PDB entry 1LDP | X-ray diffraction, 3.10 A resolution | chains H and P of the 4 polymer chains in the assembly

Chain H:
Protein: MHC class I H-2LD
From: Mus musculus
Notes: fragment: chain h is the heavy chain, peptide binding domain, chain l is the light chain or beta-2-microglobulin; engineered mutation(s): HEAVY CHAIN TRUNCATED AFTER RESIDUE 274, B2M, LIGHT CHAIN TRUNCATED AFTER RESIDUE 99
UniProt: P01897 (HA1L_MOUSE); residues 1-272 here correspond to UniProt positions 25-296 (UniProt number = residue number + 24)
Chain sequence (272 residues; row label = number of the first residue in the row):
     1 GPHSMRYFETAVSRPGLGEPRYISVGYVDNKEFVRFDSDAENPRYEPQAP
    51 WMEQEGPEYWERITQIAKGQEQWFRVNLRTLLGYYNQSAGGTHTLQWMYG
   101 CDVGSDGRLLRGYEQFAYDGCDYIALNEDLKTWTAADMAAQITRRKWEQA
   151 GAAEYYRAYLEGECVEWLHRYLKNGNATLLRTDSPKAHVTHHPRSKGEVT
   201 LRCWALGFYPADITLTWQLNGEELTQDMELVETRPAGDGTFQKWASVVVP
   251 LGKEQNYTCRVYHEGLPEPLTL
Cystine bridges: Cys-101/Cys-164, Cys-203/Cys-259
Covalently attached groups: N-acetylglucosamine (NAG) linked to Asn-86; glycan linked to Asn-176
Swiss-Prot annotation at these positions:
  - glycosylation (N-linked (GlcNAc...) asparagine): Asn-86, Asn-176, Asn-256
Reported in the primary citation:
  - post-translational modification sites: Asn-86, Asn-176
  - binding site for Peptide (chain P): Tyr-7, Tyr-45, Ile-63, Ile-66, Trp-73, Trp-97, Tyr-99

Chain P:
Protein: Peptide
From: Drosophila melanogaster
Notes: fragment: chain p is a peptide, chain q is a model of peptide ql9 derived from p
Chain sequence (9 residues; each row starts with the number of its first residue):
     1 APAAAAAAM
Reported in the primary citation:
  - binding site for MHC class I H-2LD (chain H): Pro-2

Chain H / chain P interface:
Residue-residue contacts - 30 pairs, chain H then chain P:
  Tyr-7(H) / Ala-1(P)  hydrogen bond (side chain-backbone)
  Tyr-7(H) / Pro-2(P)
  Tyr-45(H) / Pro-2(P)
  Ile-66(H) / Pro-2(P)
  Ile-66(H) / Ala-3(P)
  Gln-70(H) / Ala-3(P)  hydrogen bond (side chain-backbone)
  Gln-70(H) / Ala-4(P)
  Gln-70(H) / Ala-5(P)  hydrogen bond (side chain-backbone)
  Trp-73(H) / Ala-5(P)  hydrogen bond (side chain-backbone)
  Trp-73(H) / Ala-6(P)  hydrogen bond (side chain-backbone)
  Trp-73(H) / Ala-7(P)  hydrogen bond (side chain-backbone)
  Trp-73(H) / Ala-8(P)
  Trp-73(H) / Met-9(P)  hydrophobic
  Asn-77(H) / Ala-8(P)
  Asn-77(H) / Met-9(P)  hydrogen bond (side chain-backbone)
  Leu-95(H) / Met-9(P)  hydrophobic
  Trp-97(H) / Ala-5(P)  hydrophobic
  Tyr-99(H) / Ala-3(P)
  Phe-116(H) / Met-9(P)  hydrophobic
  Tyr-123(H) / Met-9(P)
  Thr-143(H) / Met-9(P)  hydrogen bond (side chain-backbone)
  Trp-147(H) / Ala-7(P)
  Trp-147(H) / Ala-8(P)  hydrogen bond (side chain-backbone)
  Trp-147(H) / Met-9(P)  hydrophobic
  Tyr-155(H) / Ala-4(P)  hydrogen bond (side chain-backbone)
  Tyr-155(H) / Ala-6(P)
  Tyr-159(H) / Ala-1(P)  hydrogen bond (side chain-backbone)
  Tyr-159(H) / Ala-3(P)  hydrophobic
  Trp-167(H) / Ala-1(P)  hydrophobic
  Tyr-171(H) / Ala-1(P)  hydrogen bond (side chain-backbone)
Interface residues without a listed pair, chain H (25 interface residues in all): Met-5, Tyr-59, Arg-62, Ile-63, Thr-80, Leu-81, Ala-117, Tyr-156

Overview:
25 residues of chain H and 9 residues of chain P are in contact; the contacts include 12 hydrogen bonds. Among
the polar pairs are Tyr-7(H)/Ala-1(P), Gln-70(H)/Ala-3(P) and Gln-70(H)/Ala-5(P). The paper reports a binding
site for Peptide (chain P) at Tyr-7(H), Tyr-45(H) and Ile-63(H) among others; a binding site for MHC class I
H-2LD (chain H) at Pro-2(P).
Here chain H is MHC class I H-2LD (Mus musculus) and chain P is Peptide (Drosophila melanogaster). Entry 1LDP
(Crystal structure of murine MHC class I H-2LD with a mixture of bound peptides) was determined by X-ray
diffraction.
